Entry 6R3A (electron microscopy, 4.00 A resolution); this record covers chains E and F of the 7 polymer chains in the assembly.

== Chain E (and F) ==
Name: Major capsid protein
From: Bacillus phage SPP1
Notes: chain F of this document is another copy of the same molecule, construct and numbering; everything in this record applies to it too
UniProtKB: Q38582 (CAPSD_BPSPP); numbering as in UniProt (aligned over 2-324)
Chain sequence (323 residues; row label = number of the first residue in the row):
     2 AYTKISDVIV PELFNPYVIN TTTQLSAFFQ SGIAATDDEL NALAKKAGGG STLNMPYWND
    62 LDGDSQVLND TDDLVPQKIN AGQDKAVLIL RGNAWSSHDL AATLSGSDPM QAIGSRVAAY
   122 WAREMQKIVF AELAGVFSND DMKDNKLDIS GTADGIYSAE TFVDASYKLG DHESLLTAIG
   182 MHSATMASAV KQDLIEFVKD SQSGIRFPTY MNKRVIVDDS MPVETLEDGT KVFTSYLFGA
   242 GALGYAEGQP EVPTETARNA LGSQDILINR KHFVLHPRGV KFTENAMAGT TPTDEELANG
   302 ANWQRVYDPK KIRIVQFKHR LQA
What the authors report for this chain:
  - mutagenesis - E197K: abolished binding to gp12
  - mutagenesis - D194G/F198A, F198A: decreased binding to gp12
  - mutagenesis - D100A: unchanged binding to gp11
  - mutagenesis - Y18A: decreased binding to SP

== Interface between chain E and chain F ==
Contacting residue pairs - 68 pairs, chain E then chain F:
  V11(E) with G51(F)
  P12(E) with G49(F); G50(F)
  L14(E) with A43(F)
  F15(E) with N55(F)
  N16(E) with E40(F), hydrogen bond
  Y18(E) with P57(F), hydrophobic
  V19(E) with Y58(F); W59(F)
  N21(E) with W59(F), hydrogen bond (backbone-backbone); K312(F)
  T22(E) with K312(F)
  T24(E) with H173(F)
  L26(E) with D172(F)
  L91(E) with Q67(F); L69(F)
  R92(E) with S66(F); Q67(F)
  G93(E) with S66(F); Q67(F), hydrogen bond (backbone-backbone)
  N94(E) with D65(F), hydrogen bond (side chain-backbone); S66(F); Q67(F); Q78(F)
  A95(E) with V76(F); P77(F); Q78(F), hydrogen bond (backbone-backbone)
  W96(E) with P77(F), hydrophobic; Q78(F)
  S97(E) with P77(F); Q78(F), hydrogen bond (backbone-backbone); I80(F)
  S108(E) with W59(F)
  P110(E) with W59(F)
  I114(E) with L62(F), hydrophobic; I80(F), hydrophobic
  R117(E) with D61(F), salt bridge
  Y121(E) with L62(F), hydrophobic; G64(F), hydrogen bond (side chain-backbone); D65(F), hydrogen bond (side chain-backbone)
  W122(E) with S66(F)
  E125(E) with G64(F); S66(F)
  S184(E) with G171(F), hydrogen bond (side chain-backbone); D172(F)
  M187(E) with Y168(F)
  V191(E) with V164(F), hydrophobic
  K192(E) with E161(F); D165(F), salt bridge
  L195(E) with A160(F); E161(F)
  F198(E) with I196(F); F198(F), hydrophobic
  V199(E) with I196(F)
  K200(E) with I196(F)
  D201(E) with D194(F)
  S202(E) with Y211(F); M212(F)
  Q203(E) with M212(F)
  S204(E) with M212(F)
  G205(E) with M212(F), hydrogen bond (backbone-side chain)
  I206(E) with Y168(F), hydrogen bond (backbone-side chain)
  R207(E) with Y168(F); E174(F), salt bridge; S175(F)
  V218(E) with D172(F)
  R271(E) with L75(F)
  D295(E) with V68(F)
Interface residues without a listed pair, chain E (54 interface residues in all): I20, T23, D109, A113, V118, A188, E197, D219, D220, I267, H273
Interface residues without a listed pair, chain F (45 interface residues in all): M56, N60, D63, K79, Q193, E197, K311

== Overview ==
54 residues of chain E and 45 residues of chain F are in contact, with 11 hydrogen bonds and 3 salt bridges.
Among the polar pairs are R117(E)-D61(F), K192(E)-D165(F) and R207(E)-E174(F). The paper reports that
D194G/F198A and F198A of chain E reduce binding to gp12; E197K of chain E abolishes binding to gp12; 5
substitutions were tested in all.
Chain E and chain F are both Major capsid protein (Bacillus phage SPP1); the structure, Bacteriophage SPP1
mature capsid protein, was determined by electron microscopy (same publication as 6R3B and 6RTL).
